Entry 8DQN (X-ray diffraction, 1.80 A resolution); this record covers chains G and H of the 8 polymer chains in the assembly.

[Chain G (and H)]
Protein: Isoaspartyl dipeptidase
From: Leucothrix mucor DSM 2157
Notes: EC 3.4.19.5; chain H of this document is another copy of the same molecule, construct and numbering; everything in this record applies to it too
Sequence (394 residues; each row starts with the number of its first residue):
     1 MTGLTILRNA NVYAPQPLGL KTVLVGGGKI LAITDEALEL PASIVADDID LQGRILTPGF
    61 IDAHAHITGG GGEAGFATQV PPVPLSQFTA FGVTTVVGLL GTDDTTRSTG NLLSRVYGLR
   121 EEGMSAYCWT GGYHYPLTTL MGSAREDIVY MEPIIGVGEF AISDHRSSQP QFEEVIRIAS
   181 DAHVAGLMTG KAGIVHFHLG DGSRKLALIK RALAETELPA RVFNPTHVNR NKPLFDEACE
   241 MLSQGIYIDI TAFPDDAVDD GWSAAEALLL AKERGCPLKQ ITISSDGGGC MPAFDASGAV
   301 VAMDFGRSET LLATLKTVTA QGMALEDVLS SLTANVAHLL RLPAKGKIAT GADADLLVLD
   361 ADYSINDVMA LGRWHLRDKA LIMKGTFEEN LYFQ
Not modelled in the structure: 1, 294-301, 389-394 (chain H: 1, 294-300, 389-394)
Ion coordination: Zn2+ site 1 near His66 (its only coordinating residue here); Zn2+ site 2: Glu159, His198, His227
What the authors report for this chain:
  - binding site for phosphate ion: Glu73, Thr102

[Interface between chain G and chain H]
Contacting residue pairs - 43 pairs, chain G then chain H:
  Thr2(G) with Leu31(H); Gly351(H)
  Leu4(G) with Leu31(H), hydrophobic
  Leu24(G) with Ile44(H), hydrophobic
  Gly27(G) with Gly27(H); Lys29(H), hydrogen bond (backbone-side chain); Leu31(H)
  Lys29(G) with Gly27(H)
  Leu31(G) with Thr2(H); Leu4(H), hydrophobic; Gly27(H)
  Ala32(G) with Ile44(H), hydrophobic
  Glu36(G) with Pro41(H); Ser43(H), hydrogen bond
  Leu38(G) with Pro41(H), hydrophobic; Ser43(H); Ile44(H), hydrophobic
  Glu39(G) with Pro41(H)
  Leu40(G) with Pro41(H); Ile44(H), hydrophobic
  Pro41(G) with Glu36(H); Leu38(H), hydrophobic; Glu39(H); Leu40(H)
  Ser43(G) with Glu36(H), hydrogen bond; Leu38(H)
  Ile44(G) with Leu24(H), hydrophobic; Ala32(H), hydrophobic; Leu38(H), hydrophobic; Leu40(H), hydrophobic
  Gly110(G) with Tyr150(H)
  Leu113(G) with Tyr150(H)
  Tyr117(G) with Tyr150(H), hydrogen bond (side chain-backbone)
  Leu140(G) with Met141(H), hydrophobic; Tyr150(H), hydrophobic
  Met141(G) with Leu140(H), hydrophobic
  Tyr150(G) with Gly110(H); Leu113(H); Tyr117(H), hydrogen bond (backbone-side chain); Leu140(H), hydrophobic; Met151(H)
  Met151(G) with Tyr150(H); Met151(H), hydrophobic
Other interface residues (no listed pair), chain G (26 interface residues in all): Gly3, Gly26, Val149, Glu152, Thr189
Other interface residues (no listed pair), chain H (26 interface residues in all): Gly26, Glu121, Val149, Glu152

[Overview]
Chain G and chain H each contribute 26 residues to their interface; the contacts include 5 hydrogen bonds.
Polar pairs include Gly27(G)-Lys29(H), Glu36(G)-Ser43(H) and Tyr117(G)-Tyr150(H). Glu159(G), His198(G) and
His227(G) form the Zn2+ site 2. The paper reports a binding site for phosphate ion at Glu73(G) and Thr102(G).
Chain G and chain H are both Isoaspartyl dipeptidase (Leucothrix mucor DSM 2157); the structure, Crystal
structure of isoaspartyl dipeptidase from Leucothrix mucor DSM2157, was determined by X-ray diffraction
together with 8DQM from the same study.
